8YIL - chains D and E of the 20 polymer chains in the assembly; structure by electron microscopy, 2.58 A resolution.

# Chain D
Protein: Cytochrome c1, heme protein, mitochondrial
Source organism: Saccharomyces cerevisiae
Notes: EC 7.1.1.8
UniProt: A0A5B9RH60 (A0A5B9RH60_YEASX); residue numbers follow UniProt; this construct covers 62-309
Amino-acid sequence (248 residues; row label = number of the first residue in the row):
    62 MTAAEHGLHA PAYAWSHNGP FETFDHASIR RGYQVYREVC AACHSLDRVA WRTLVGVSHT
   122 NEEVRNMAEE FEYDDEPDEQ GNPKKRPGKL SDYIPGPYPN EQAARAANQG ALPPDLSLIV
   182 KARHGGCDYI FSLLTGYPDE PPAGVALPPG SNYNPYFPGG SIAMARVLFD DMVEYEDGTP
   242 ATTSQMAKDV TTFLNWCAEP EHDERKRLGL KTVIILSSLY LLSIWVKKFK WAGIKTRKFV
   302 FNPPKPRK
Metal / ion sites: heme Fe near His-105 (its only coordinating residue here)
Ligand contacts:
  - cardiolipin (CN3; (2R,5S,11R,14R)-5,8,11-trihydroxy-2-(nonanoyloxy)-5,11-dioxido-16-oxo-14-[(propanoyloxy)methyl]-4,6,10,12,15-pentaoxa-5,11-diphosphanonadec-1-yl undecanoate): Tyr-281, Ile-285, Lys-288, Lys-289
  - heme (HEM): Val-100, Cys-101, Cys-104, His-105, Asn-169, Leu-173, Pro-174, Pro-175, Leu-177, Ile-180, Arg-184, Tyr-190, Ile-191, Leu-194, Leu-195, Phe-218, Ile-223, Ala-224, Met-225, Val-228, Leu-229, Val-251

# Chain E
Protein: Cytochrome b-c1 complex subunit Rieske, mitochondrial
Source organism: Saccharomyces cerevisiae
Notes: EC 7.1.1.8
UniProt: A0A8H8ULJ0 (A0A8H8ULJ0_YEASX); numbering as in UniProt (aligned over 31-215)
Amino-acid sequence (185 residues; numbered 31 to 215; the number before each row is that of its first residue):
    31 KSTYRTPNFD DVLKENNDAD KGRSYAYFMV GAMGLLSSAG AKSTVETFIS SMTATADVLA
    91 MAKVEVNLAA IPLGKNVVVK WQGKPVFIRH RTPHEIQEAN SVDMSALKDP QTDADRVKDP
   151 QWLIMLGICT HLGCVPIGEA GDFGGWFCPC HGSHYDISGR IRKGPAPLNL EIPAYEFDGD
   211 KVIVG

# Chain D / chain E interface
Pairs across the interface (20):
  Arg-113(D) / Asp-87(E)
  Arg-113(D) / Ala-90(E)
  Arg-126(D) / Glu-95(E)  salt bridge
  Arg-126(D) / Lys-211(E)
  Ser-152(D) / Met-91(E)
  Ser-279(D) / Leu-66(E)
  Leu-280(D) / Met-63(E)
  Leu-280(D) / Leu-66(E)  hydrophobic
  Leu-280(D) / Ser-67(E)
  Leu-283(D) / Met-59(E)  hydrophobic
  Ser-284(D) / Met-63(E)
  Trp-286(D) / Tyr-55(E)  hydrophobic
  Trp-286(D) / Met-59(E)  hydrophobic
  Phe-290(D) / Ala-56(E)  hydrophobic
  Thr-297(D) / Phe-39(E)
  Thr-297(D) / Val-42(E)
  Lys-299(D) / Pro-37(E)
  Lys-299(D) / Asn-38(E)
  Lys-299(D) / Phe-39(E)
  Asn-303(D) / Lys-31(E)
Also at the interface, not in a pair above, chain D (13 interface residues in all): Val-287
Also at the interface, not in a pair above, chain E (19 interface residues in all): Val-60, Ala-62, Ala-86

# Overview
Chain D and chain E form an interface of 13 and 19 residues respectively; the contacts include 1 salt bridge.
Its one salt-bridged contact is Arg-126(D)/Glu-95(E). Bound to chain D: cardiolipin and heme.
Here chain D is Cytochrome c1, heme protein, mitochondrial and chain E is Cytochrome b-c1 complex subunit
Rieske, mitochondrial, both from Saccharomyces cerevisiae. Entry 8YIL (Cryo-EM structure of Saccharomyces
cerevisiae bc1 complex in YF24228-bound state) was determined by electron microscopy.
